PDB entry 5C2W | X-ray diffraction, 3.20 A resolution | chains A and D of the 6 polymer chains in the assembly

== Chain A (and D) ==
Name: Hydrazine synthase alpha subunit
Organism: Candidatus Kuenenia stuttgartiensis
Notes: chain D of this document is another copy of the same molecule, construct and numbering; everything in this record applies to it too
Reference sequence: Q1Q0T2 (Q1Q0T2_9BACT); numbering as in UniProt (aligned over 28-809)
Amino-acid sequence (782 residues; numbered 28 to 809; the number before each row is that of its first residue):
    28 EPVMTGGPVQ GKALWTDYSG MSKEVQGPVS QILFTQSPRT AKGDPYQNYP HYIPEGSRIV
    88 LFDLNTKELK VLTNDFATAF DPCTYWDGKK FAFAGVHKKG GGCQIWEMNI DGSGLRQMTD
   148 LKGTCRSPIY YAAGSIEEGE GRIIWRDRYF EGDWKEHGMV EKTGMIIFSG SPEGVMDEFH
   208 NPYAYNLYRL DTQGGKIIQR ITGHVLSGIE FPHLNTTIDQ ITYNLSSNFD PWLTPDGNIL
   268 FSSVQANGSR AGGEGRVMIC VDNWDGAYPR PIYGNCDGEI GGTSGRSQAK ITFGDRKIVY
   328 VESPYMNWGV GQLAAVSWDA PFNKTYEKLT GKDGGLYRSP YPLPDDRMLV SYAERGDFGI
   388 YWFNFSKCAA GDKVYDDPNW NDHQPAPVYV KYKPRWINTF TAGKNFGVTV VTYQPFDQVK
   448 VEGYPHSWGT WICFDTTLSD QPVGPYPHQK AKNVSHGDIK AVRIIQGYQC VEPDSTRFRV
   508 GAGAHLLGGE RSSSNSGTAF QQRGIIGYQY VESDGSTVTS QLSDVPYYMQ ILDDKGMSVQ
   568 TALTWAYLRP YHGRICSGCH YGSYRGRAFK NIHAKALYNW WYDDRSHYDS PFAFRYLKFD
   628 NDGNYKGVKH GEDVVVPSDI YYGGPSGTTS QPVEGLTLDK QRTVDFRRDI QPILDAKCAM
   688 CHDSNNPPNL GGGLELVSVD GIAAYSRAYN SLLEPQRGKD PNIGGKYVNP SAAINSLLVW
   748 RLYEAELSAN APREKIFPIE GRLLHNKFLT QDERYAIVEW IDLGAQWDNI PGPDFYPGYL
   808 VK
Disordered / not traced: 176-177, 643-653, 809 (chain D: 175-177, 643-650, 809)
Curated features (UniProtKB/Swiss-Prot):
  - binding site (Zn(2+)): Cys303, His587
  - binding site (heme): Cys583, Cys586, Tyr591, Cys685, Cys688, His689, His772
Covalently attached groups: heme c (HEC) linked to Cys583, Cys586, Cys685
Metal / ion sites: Zn2+: Cys303, His587 (together with heme c); Ca2+ site 1: Phe385, Asp403, Asp404, Trp407, Asp409; heme c Fe site 1 near Tyr591 (its only coordinating residue here); heme c Fe site 2: His689, His772; Ca2+ site 2: Asp795, Ile797, Gly799, Asp801
Small-molecule neighbours:
  - trimethyl glycine (BET), molecule 1: Gly83, Ser84, Arg85, Asn101, Phe103, Ala104, Lys125, Trp407
  - trimethyl glycine (BET), molecule 2: Tyr537, Tyr632, Gly634, Val635
  - trimethyl glycine (BET), molecule 3: Glu751, Ala752, Glu753, Phe764, Arg769
  - heme c (HEC), molecule 1: Arg277, Pro296, Pro298, Asn302, Cys303, Trp458, Ile459, Cys460, Thr463, His475, Met556, Ile558, Gln567, Thr568, Ala569, Leu570, Thr571, Arg581, Ile582, Gly585, His587, Tyr591, Arg592
  - heme c (HEC), molecule 2: Leu681, Lys684, Met687, Cys688, His689, Asn693, Pro694, Pro695, Leu697, Tyr734, Leu745, Arg748, Leu749, Arg760, Ile763, Pro765, Gly768, Arg769, Leu770, His772, Phe775, Leu776
  - xenon (XE), molecule 1: Val30, Met31, Thr32
  - xenon (XE), molecule 2: Tyr555, Met556, Ala569, Thr571, Ala573
Reported in the primary citation:
  - conformationally variable residues (side-chain flip): Met556

== How chain A and chain D interact ==
Pairs across the interface (34):
  Arg66(A) - Arg382(D)
  Thr67(A) - Glu381(D)
  Thr67(A) - Arg382(D)  hydrogen bond (backbone-side chain)
  Ala68(A) - Asp360(D)
  Ala68(A) - Glu381(D)  hydrogen bond (backbone-side chain)
  Ala68(A) - Arg382(D)
  Asp71(A) - Arg382(D)  hydrogen bond (backbone-side chain)
  Tyr73(A) - Gly361(D)  hydrogen bond (side chain-backbone)
  Tyr73(A) - Arg382(D)  hydrogen bond
  Gln74(A) - Lys359(D)
  Gln74(A) - Gly361(D)
  Gln74(A) - Arg382(D)
  Pro331(A) - Pro331(D)  hydrophobic
  Pro331(A) - Tyr332(D)
  Tyr332(A) - Pro331(D)
  Tyr332(A) - Gln339(D)
  Asn334(A) - Lys359(D)
  Trp335(A) - Gln339(D)
  Trp335(A) - Gly361(D)
  Gln339(A) - Tyr332(D)
  Asp360(A) - Gln74(D)
  Gly361(A) - Tyr73(D)
  Gly361(A) - Gln74(D)
  Gly361(A) - Trp335(D)
  Leu363(A) - Trp335(D)  hydrophobic
  Glu381(A) - Ala68(D)
  Arg382(A) - Arg66(D)  hydrogen bond (backbone-side chain)
  Arg382(A) - Thr67(D)  hydrogen bond (side chain-backbone)
  Arg382(A) - Ala68(D)
  Arg382(A) - Asp71(D)  hydrogen bond (side chain-backbone)
  Arg382(A) - Tyr73(D)  hydrogen bond
  Arg382(A) - Gln74(D)  hydrogen bond
  Gly383(A) - Arg382(D)
  Gly383(A) - Gly383(D)
Other interface residues (no listed pair), chain A (23 interface residues in all): Asn75, Glu329, Gly338, Gly362, Asp384, Asn408
Other interface residues (no listed pair), chain D (21 interface residues in all): Pro72, Asn75, Glu329, Leu363, Asn408

== Summary ==
Chain A and chain D form an interface of 23 and 21 residues respectively; the contacts include 10 hydrogen
bonds. Among the polar pairs are Thr67(A)-Arg382(D), Ala68(A)-Glu381(D) and Asp71(A)-Arg382(D). Ligands of
chain A: xenon and 3 copies of trimethyl glycine. Covalently linked heme c: at Cys586(A) and Cys685(A). The
paper reports conformational variability at Met556(A).
Chain A and chain D are both Hydrazine synthase alpha subunit (Candidatus Kuenenia stuttgartiensis); the
structure, Kuenenia stuttgartiensis Hydrazine Synthase Pressurized with 20 bar Xenon, was determined by X-ray
diffraction, deposited together with 5C2V.
